Entry 8FNI (electron microscopy, 3.40 A resolution); this record covers chains m and 8 of the 11 polymer chains in the assembly.

# Chain m
Molecule: mRNA
Organism: Trypanosoma brucei
Sequence (21 nucleotides; each row starts with the number of its first residue):
   101 UAUAUAAUAG AAUAAGAUAA G

# Chain 8
Molecule: RNA-editing substrate-binding complex protein 8 (RESC8)
Organism: Trypanosoma brucei
Reference sequence: Q389W4 (Q389W4_TRYB2); numbering as in UniProt (aligned over 1-545)
Sequence (545 residues; each row starts with the number of its first residue):
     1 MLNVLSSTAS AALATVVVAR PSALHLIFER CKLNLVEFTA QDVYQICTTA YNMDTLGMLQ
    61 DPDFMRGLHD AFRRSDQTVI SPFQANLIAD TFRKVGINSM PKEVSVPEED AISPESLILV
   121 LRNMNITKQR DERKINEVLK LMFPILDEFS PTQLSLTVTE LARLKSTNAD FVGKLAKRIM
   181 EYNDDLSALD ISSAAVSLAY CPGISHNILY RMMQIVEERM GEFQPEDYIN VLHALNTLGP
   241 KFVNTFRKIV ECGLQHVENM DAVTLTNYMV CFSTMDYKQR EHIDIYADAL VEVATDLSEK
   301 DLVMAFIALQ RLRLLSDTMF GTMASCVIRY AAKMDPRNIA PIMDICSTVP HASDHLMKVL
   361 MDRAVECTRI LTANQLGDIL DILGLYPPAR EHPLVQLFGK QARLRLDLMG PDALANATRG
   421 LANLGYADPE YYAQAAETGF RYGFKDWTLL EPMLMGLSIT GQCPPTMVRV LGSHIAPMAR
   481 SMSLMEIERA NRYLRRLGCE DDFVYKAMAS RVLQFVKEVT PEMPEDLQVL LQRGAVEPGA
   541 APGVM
Disordered / not traced: 1-20, 534-545

# How chain m and chain 8 interact
Residue-residue contacts (27):
  U103(m) with Gln45(8), sugar contact
  U105(m) with Gln84(8), phosphate contact
  A106(m) with Tyr44(8), base contact; Phe83(8), phosphate contact; Leu87(8), base contact
  A107(m) with Phe83(8), base contact; Arg122(8), base contact; Asn125(8), hydrogen bond to the base; Glu160(8), hydrogen bond to the base; Arg163(8), hydrogen bond to the base
  U108(m) with Arg163(8), hydrogen bond to the base
  A109(m) with Tyr200(8), base contact; Lys300(8), salt bridge to the phosphate
  G110(m) with Lys300(8), base contact; Met304(8), base contact; Arg337(8), hydrogen bond to the base; Asn338(8), hydrogen bond to the base
  A111(m) with Arg337(8), base contact
  A112(m) with Asn374(8), hydrogen bond to the phosphate
  U113(m) with Asn374(8), base contact; Leu408(8), sugar contact; Asp412(8), phosphate contact
  A114(m) with Pro411(8), base contact; Arg441(8), sugar contact; Tyr442(8), sugar contact
  A115(m) with Arg441(8), hydrogen bond to the sugar
  G116(m) with Arg441(8), hydrogen bond to the base
Also at the interface, not in a pair above, chain m (14 interface residues in all): A104
Also at the interface, not in a pair above, chain 8 (25 interface residues in all): Thr48, Asn52, Ile126, Gln375, Gly410

# In short
14 residues of chain m and 25 residues of chain 8 are in contact, with 9 hydrogen bonds and 1 salt bridge.
Polar pairs include A107(m)-Asn125(8), A107(m)-Glu160(8) and A107(m)-Arg163(8).
Chain m is mRNA and chain 8 is RNA-editing substrate-binding complex protein 8 (RESC8), both from Trypanosoma
brucei; the structure, Cryo-EM structure of RNase-treated RESC-B in trypanosomal RNA editing, was determined
by electron microscopy, deposited together with 8FN4, 8FN6, 8FNC, 8FNF and 8FNK.
